4PV1 - chains B and H of the 8 polymer chains in the assembly; structure by X-ray diffraction, 3.00 A resolution.

[Chain B]
Protein: Cytochrome b6-f complex subunit 4
From: Mastigocladus laminosus
Reference sequence: P83792 (PETD_MASLA); numbering as in UniProt (aligned over 1-160)
Amino-acid sequence (160 residues; each row starts with the number of its first residue):
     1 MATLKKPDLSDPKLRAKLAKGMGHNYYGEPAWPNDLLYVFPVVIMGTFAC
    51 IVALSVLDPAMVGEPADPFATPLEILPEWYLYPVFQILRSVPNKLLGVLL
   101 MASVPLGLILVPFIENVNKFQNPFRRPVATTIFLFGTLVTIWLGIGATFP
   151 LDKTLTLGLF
Disordered / not traced: 1
Ligand contacts:
  - phosphatidic acid (7PH; (1R)-2-(dodecanoyloxy)-1-[(phosphonooxy)methyl]ethyl tetradecanoate): Phe-48, Val-52, Val-56
  - Octadecane (8K6): Pro-41, Ile-44, Met-45, Phe-48
  - beta-carotene (BCR): Val-43, Gly-46, Thr-47
  - chlorophyll a (CLA): Tyr-80, Leu-81, Pro-83, Val-84, Ile-87, Met-101, Ala-102, Val-104, Pro-105, Leu-106, Leu-108, Ile-109, Val-111, Ile-132, Phe-133, Phe-135, Gly-136, Val-139, Thr-140, Leu-143
  - heme c (HEC): Asn-25, Val-39, Phe-40, Val-43, Ile-44
  - dioleoyl-phosphatidylcholine (OPC; (7R,17E)-4-hydroxy-N,N,N,7-tetramethyl-7-[(8E)-octadec-8-enoyloxy]-10-oxo-3,5,9-trioxa-4-phosphaheptacos-17-en-1-aminium 4-oxide), molecule 1: Thr-47, Cys-50, Ile-51, Leu-54
  - dioleoyl-phosphatidylcholine (OPC), molecule 2: Ile-87, Leu-100, Ser-103, Val-104, Gly-107, Leu-108, Val-111, Ile-114, Glu-115, Asn-118, Arg-125, Arg-126, Pro-127, Val-128, Ala-129, Ile-132, Leu-143
  - stigmatellin a (SMA): Ala-31, Asp-35, Leu-36, Leu-37, Phe-40, Pro-41
From the paper describing this entry:
  - binding site for chlorophyll a: Met-101

[Chain H]
Protein: Cytochrome b6-f complex subunit 8
From: Mastigocladus laminosus
Reference sequence: P83798 (PETN_MASLA); residues 1-29 here = UniProt positions 1-29
Amino-acid sequence (29 residues; row label = number of the first residue in the row):
     1 MEIDVLGWVALLVVFTWSIAMVVWGRNGL
Disordered / not traced: 1
Ligand contacts:
  - beta-carotene (BCR): Phe-15, Ser-18, Ile-19, Val-22
  - dioleoyl-phosphatidylcholine (OPC; (7R,17E)-4-hydroxy-N,N,N,7-tetramethyl-7-[(8E)-octadec-8-enoyloxy]-10-oxo-3,5,9-trioxa-4-phosphaheptacos-17-en-1-aminium 4-oxide): Val-5, Trp-8, Leu-11, Leu-12, Phe-15

[How chain B and chain H interact]
Residue-residue contacts (10; chain B residue first):
  Asp-35(B) / Arg-26(H)  salt bridge
  Val-42(B) / Met-21(H)  hydrophobic
  Gly-46(B) / Ser-18(H)
  Ala-49(B) / Val-14(H)  hydrophobic
  Cys-50(B) / Leu-11(H)
  Cys-50(B) / Phe-15(H)  hydrophobic
  Ala-53(B) / Leu-11(H)  hydrophobic
  Leu-54(B) / Leu-11(H)  hydrophobic
  Leu-57(B) / Gly-7(H)
  Leu-57(B) / Trp-8(H)  hydrophobic
Also at the interface, not in a pair above, chain B (11 interface residues in all): Val-39, Val-43, Asp-58
Also at the interface, not in a pair above, chain H (9 interface residues in all): Val-22

[Overview]
11 residues of chain B face 9 of chain H across their interface; the contacts include 1 salt bridge. Its one
salt-bridged contact is Asp-35(B)/Arg-26(H). One dioleoyl-phosphatidylcholine molecule and one beta-carotene
molecule are bound between chain B and chain H. The paper reports a binding site for chlorophyll a at
Met-101(B).
Here chain B is Cytochrome b6-f complex subunit 4 and chain H is Cytochrome b6-f complex subunit 8, both from
Mastigocladus laminosus. Entry 4PV1 (Cytochrome B6F structure from M. laminosus with the quinone analog
inhibitor stigmatellin) was determined by X-ray diffraction.
